8LPR - chains A and P; structure by X-ray diffraction, 2.25 A resolution.

# Chain A
Molecule: Alpha-lytic protease
Organism: Lysobacter enzymogenes
Notes: EC 3.4.21.12
Reference sequence: P00778 (PRLA_LYSEN); the construct lacks a stretch of the UniProt sequence and is renumbered around it, so the offset changes along the chain: 16-19 = UniProt 202-205; 29-35 = UniProt 206-212; 39-48 = UniProt 213-222; 49-59 = UniProt 227-237; 12 more segments
Sequence (198 residues; numbered 16 to 244 plus 22 insertion-coded residues; 53 numbers in that range are skipped by the numbering (no residue carries them; nothing is unmodelled there); the number before each row is that of its first residue; a row labelled like 15A-15B holds insertion residues (15A, then the next letters in order)):
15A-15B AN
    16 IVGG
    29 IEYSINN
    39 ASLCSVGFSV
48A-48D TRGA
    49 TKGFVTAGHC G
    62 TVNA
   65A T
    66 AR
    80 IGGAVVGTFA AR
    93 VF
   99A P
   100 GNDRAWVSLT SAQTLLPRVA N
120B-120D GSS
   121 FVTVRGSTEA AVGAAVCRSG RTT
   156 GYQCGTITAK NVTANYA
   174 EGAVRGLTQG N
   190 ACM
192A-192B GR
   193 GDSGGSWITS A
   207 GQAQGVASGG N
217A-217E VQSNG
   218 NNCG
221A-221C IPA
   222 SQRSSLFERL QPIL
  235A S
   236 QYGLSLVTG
Disulfide bonds: Cys42-Cys58, Cys137-Cys159, Cys191-Cys220
Differences from the reference sequence: conflict Ala213 (Met357 in P00778)
Swiss-Prot annotation at these positions:
  - active site (Charge relay system): His57, Asp102, Ser195

# Chain P
Molecule: Methoxysuccinyl-ala-ala-pro-phenylalanine boronic acid inhibitor
Sequence (5 residues; row label = number of the first residue in the row; the depositors numbered this strand downwards along its sequence, so these rows (ascending numbers) run in the REVERSE of the deposited 5'-to-3' order):
     1 FPAAX
Unresolved in the structure: 5
Modified residues: Phe1 (phenylalanine boronic acid; B2F); MSU (succinic acid monomethyl ester) at position 5

# Chain A / chain P interface
Residue-residue contacts (20):
  His57(A) - Phe1(P)
  His57(A) - Pro2(P)
  Asn170(A) - Ala4(P)
  Tyr171(A) - Pro2(P)
  Tyr171(A) - Ala3(P)
  Tyr171(A) - Ala4(P)
  Met192(A) - Phe1(P)
  Gly192A(A) - Phe1(P)
  Arg192B(A) - Phe1(P)
  Gly193(A) - Phe1(P)
  Asp194(A) - Phe1(P)
  Ser195(A) - Phe1(P)  covalent bond
  Ser214(A) - Phe1(P)  hydrogen bond (backbone-backbone)
  Ser214(A) - Pro2(P)
  Gly215(A) - Phe1(P)
  Gly215(A) - Ala3(P)
  Gly216(A) - Phe1(P)
  Gly216(A) - Ala3(P)  hydrogen bond (backbone-backbone)
  Gly216(A) - Ala4(P)
  Val217A(A) - Phe1(P)
Interface residues without a listed pair, chain A (17 interface residues in all): Cys42, Ala169, Glu174, Asn217

# Overview
17 residues of chain A face 4 of chain P across their interface; the contacts include 1 covalent bond and 2
hydrogen bonds. Backbone hydrogen bonds pair Ser214(A)-Phe1(P) and Gly216(A)-Ala3(P). UniProt lists 3
active-site residues on chain A.
Chain A is Alpha-lytic protease (Lysobacter enzymogenes) and chain P is
Methoxysuccinyl-ala-ala-pro-phenylalanine boronic acid inhibitor; the structure, Structural basis for broad
specificity in alpha-lytic protease mutants, was determined by X-ray diffraction, deposited together with
2LPR, 3LPR, 5LPR, 6LPR, 7LPR and 9LPR.
